1AL0 - chains 3 and F of the 7 polymer chains in the assembly; structure by X-ray diffraction, 3.50 A resolution.

# Chain 3
Name: Scaffolding protein gpd
Source organism: Enterobacteria phage phiX174
Reference sequence: P69486 (VGD_BPPHX); residues 2-152 here correspond to UniProt positions 1-151 (UniProt number = residue number - 1)
Chain sequence (152 residues; numbered 1 to 152; the number before each row is that of its first residue):
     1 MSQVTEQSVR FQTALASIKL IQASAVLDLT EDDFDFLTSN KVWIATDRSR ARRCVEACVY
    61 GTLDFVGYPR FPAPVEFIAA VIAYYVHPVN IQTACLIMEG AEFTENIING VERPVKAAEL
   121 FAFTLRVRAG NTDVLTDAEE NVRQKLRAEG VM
Unresolved in the structure: 1-4, 145-152

# Chain F
Name: Capsid protein gpf
Source organism: Enterobacteria phage phiX174
Reference sequence: P03641 (VGF_BPPHX); residues 1-426 here = UniProt positions 1-426
Chain sequence (426 residues; each row starts with the number of its first residue):
     1 SNIQTGAERM PHDLSHLGFL AGQIGRLITI STTPVIAGDS FEMDAVGALR LSPLRRGLAI
    61 DSTVDIFTFY VPHRHVYGEQ WIKFMKDGVN ATPLPTVNTT GYIDHAAFLG TINPDTNKIP
   121 KHLFQGYLNI YNNYFKAPWM PDRTEANPNE LNQDDARYGF RCCHLKNIWT APLPPETELS
   181 RQMTTSTTSI DIMGLQAAYA NLHTDQERDY FMQRYRDVIS SFGGKTSYDA DNRPLLVMRS
   241 NLWASGYDVD GTDQTSLGQF SGRVQQTYKH SVPRFFVPEH GTMFTLALVR FPPTATKEIQ
   301 YLNAKGALTY TDIAGDPVLY GNLPPREISM KDVFRSGDSS KKFKIAEGQW YRYAPSYVSP
   361 AYHLLEGFPF IQEPPSGDLQ ERVLIRHHDY DQCFQSVQLL QWNSQVKFNV TVYRNLPTTR
   421 DSIMTS
Unresolved in the structure: 1-3, 422-426
Differences from the reference sequence: conflict Arg216 (His in P03641)

# How chain 3 and chain F interact
Residue-residue contacts (7; chain 3 residue first):
  Glu6(3) - Thr100(F)
  Glu6(3) - Gly101(F)  hydrogen bond (side chain-backbone)
  Glu6(3) - Tyr102(F)
  Arg10(3) - Glu150(F)  salt bridge
  Glu105(3) - Asn98(F)
  Glu105(3) - Asn147(F)
  Asn109(3) - Pro95(F)
Other interface residues (no listed pair), chain 3 (6 interface residues in all): Val9, Val111
Other interface residues (no listed pair), chain F (8 interface residues in all): Gln80

# In short
6 residues of chain 3 and 8 residues of chain F are in contact, with 1 hydrogen bond and 1 salt bridge. Among
the polar pairs are Arg10(3)-Glu150(F) and Glu6(3)-Gly101(F).
Here chain 3 is Scaffolding protein gpd and chain F is Capsid protein gpf, both from Enterobacteria phage
phiX174. Entry 1AL0 (Procapsid of bacteriophage PHIX174) was determined by X-ray diffraction.
